Entry 5EXR (X-ray diffraction, 3.60 A resolution); this record covers chains C and D of the 4 polymer chains in the assembly.

Chain C:
Molecule: DNA polymerase alpha catalytic subunit
Source organism: Homo sapiens
Notes: EC 2.7.7.7
UniProtKB: P09884 (DPOLA_HUMAN); residues 335-1462 here = UniProt positions 335-1462
Chain sequence (1128 residues; each row starts with the number of its first residue):
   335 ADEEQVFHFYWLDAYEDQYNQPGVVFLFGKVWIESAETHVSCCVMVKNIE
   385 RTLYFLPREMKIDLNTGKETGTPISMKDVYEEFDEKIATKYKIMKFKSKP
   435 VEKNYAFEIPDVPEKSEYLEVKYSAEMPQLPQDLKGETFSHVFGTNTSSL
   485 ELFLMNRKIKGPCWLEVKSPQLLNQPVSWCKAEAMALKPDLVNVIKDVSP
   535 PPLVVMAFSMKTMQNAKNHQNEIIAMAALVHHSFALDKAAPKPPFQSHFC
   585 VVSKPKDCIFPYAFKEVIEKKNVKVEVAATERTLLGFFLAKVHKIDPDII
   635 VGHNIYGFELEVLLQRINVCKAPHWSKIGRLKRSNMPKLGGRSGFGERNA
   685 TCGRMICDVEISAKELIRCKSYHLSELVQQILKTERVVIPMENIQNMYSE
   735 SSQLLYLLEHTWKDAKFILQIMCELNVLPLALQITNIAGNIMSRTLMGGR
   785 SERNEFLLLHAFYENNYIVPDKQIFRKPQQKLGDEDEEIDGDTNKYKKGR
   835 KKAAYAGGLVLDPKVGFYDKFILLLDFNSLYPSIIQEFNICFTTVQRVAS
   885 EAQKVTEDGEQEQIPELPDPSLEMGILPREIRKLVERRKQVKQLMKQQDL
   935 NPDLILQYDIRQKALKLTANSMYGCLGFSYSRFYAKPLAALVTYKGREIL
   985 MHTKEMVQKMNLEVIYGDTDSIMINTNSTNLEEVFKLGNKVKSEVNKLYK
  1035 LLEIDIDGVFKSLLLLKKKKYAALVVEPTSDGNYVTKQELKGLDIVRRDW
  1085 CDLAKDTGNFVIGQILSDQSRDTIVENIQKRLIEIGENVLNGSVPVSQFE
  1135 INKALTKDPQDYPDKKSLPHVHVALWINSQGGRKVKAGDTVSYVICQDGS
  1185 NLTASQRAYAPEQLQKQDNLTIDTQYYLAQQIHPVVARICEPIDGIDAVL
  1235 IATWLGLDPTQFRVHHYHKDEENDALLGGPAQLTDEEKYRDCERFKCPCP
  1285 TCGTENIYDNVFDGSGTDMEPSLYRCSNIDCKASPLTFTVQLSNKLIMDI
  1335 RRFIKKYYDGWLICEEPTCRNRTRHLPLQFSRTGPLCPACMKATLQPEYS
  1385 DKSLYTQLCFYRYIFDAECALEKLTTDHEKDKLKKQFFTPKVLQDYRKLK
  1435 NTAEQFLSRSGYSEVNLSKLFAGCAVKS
Disordered / not traced: 335-337, 673-679, 809-841, 883-897, 1259-1265, 1457-1462
Differences from the reference sequence: engineered mutation Ala516 (Val in P09884)
Metal / ion sites: Zn2+ site 1: Cys1283, Cys1286, Cys1310, Cys1315; Zn2+ site 2: Cys1348, Cys1353, Cys1371
Reported in the primary citation:
  - conformationally variable residues (order/disorder transition): Pro1243 to His1250, Ala1437 to Ser1442

Chain D:
Molecule: DNA polymerase alpha subunit B
Source organism: Homo sapiens
UniProtKB: Q14181 (DPOA2_HUMAN); numbering as in UniProt (aligned over 2-598)
Chain sequence (597 residues; row label = number of the first residue in the row):
     2 SASAQQLAEELQIFGLDCEEALIEKLVELCVQYGQNEEGMVGELIAFCTS
    52 THKVGLTSEILNSFEHEFLSKRLSKARHSTCKDSGHAGARDIVSIQELIE
   102 VEEEEEILLNSYTTPSKGSQKRAISTPETPLTKRSVSTRSPHQLLSPSSF
   152 SPSATPSQKYNSRSNRGEVVTSFGLAQGVSWSGRGGAGNISLKVLGCPEA
   202 LTGSYKSMFQKLPDIREVLTCKIEELGSELKEHYKIEAFTPLLAPAQEPV
   252 TLLGQIGCDSNGKLNNKSVILEGDREHSSGAQIPVDLSELKEYSLFPGQV
   302 VIMEGINTTGRKLVATKLYEGVPLPFYQPTEEDADFEQSMVLVACGPYTT
   352 SDSITYDPLLDLIAVINHDRPDVCILFGPFLDAKHEQVENCLLTSPFEDI
   402 FKQCLRTIIEGTRSSGSHLVFVPSLRDVHHEPVYPQPPFSYSDLSREDKK
   452 QVQFVSEPCSLSINGVIFGLTSTDLLFHLGAEEISSSSGTSDRFSRILKH
   502 ILTQRSYYPLYPPQEDMAIDYESFYVYAQLPVTPDVLIIPSELRYFVKDV
   552 LGCVCVNPGRLTKGQVGGTFARLYLRRPAADGAERQSPCIAVQVVRI
Disordered / not traced: 2-154
Reported in the primary citation:
  - conformationally variable residues (loop rearrangement): Gly197 to Phe210

How chain C and chain D interact:
Contacting residue pairs - 77 pairs, chain C then chain D:
  Gln548(C) with Thr309(D)
  Asn552(C) with Glu290(D), hydrogen bond
  His553(C) with Gln248(D); Ile307(D); Thr309(D)
  Gln554(C) with Gln248(D)
  Asn555(C) with Gln248(D), hydrogen bond
  Glu645(C) with Ala247(D); Gln248(D), hydrogen bond (side chain-backbone)
  Gln649(C) with Glu249(D), hydrogen bond
  Arg650(C) with Gln248(D)
  Lys1141(C) with Ser269(D), hydrogen bond
  Asp1145(C) with Asn266(D), hydrogen bond (backbone-side chain); Lys268(D), salt bridge; Ser269(D), hydrogen bond (backbone-side chain)
  Pro1147(C) with Ser261(D); Gly263(D); Lys264(D); Ser269(D)
  Asp1148(C) with Ser261(D); Asn262(D), hydrogen bond; Gly263(D)
  Val1324(C) with Thr395(D); Ser396(D); Pro397(D)
  Gln1325(C) with Cys392(D); Leu394(D), hydrogen bond (side chain-backbone); Thr395(D)
  Asn1328(C) with Cys392(D), hydrogen bond; Ser396(D); Phe398(D)
  Lys1329(C) with Cys392(D), hydrogen bond (backbone-side chain)
  Met1332(C) with Ala384(D); Val389(D); Glu390(D); Phe398(D), hydrophobic
  Arg1335(C) with Leu426(D); Val429(D), hydrogen bond (side chain-backbone); His431(D), hydrogen bond (side chain-backbone); Pro433(D)
  Ile1338(C) with Met209(D), hydrophobic
  Tyr1341(C) with Phe210(D); Gln211(D), hydrogen bond (side chain-backbone)
  Tyr1342(C) with Met209(D); Ala519(D), hydrophobic; Ile520(D); Asp521(D)
  Asp1343(C) with Glu516(D)
  Arg1356(C) with Asn262(D)
  Arg1358(C) with Pro513(D), hydrogen bond (side chain-backbone); Pro514(D), hydrogen bond (side chain-backbone); Gln515(D); Glu516(D)
  His1359(C) with Gln256(D), hydrogen bond; Glu273(D), salt bridge; Tyr512(D)
  Leu1360(C) with Ile216(D), hydrophobic; Arg217(D); Tyr512(D), hydrogen bond (backbone-side chain)
  Pro1361(C) with Glu273(D)
  Leu1362(C) with Arg217(D), hydrogen bond (backbone-side chain); Thr221(D); Glu273(D); Gly274(D)
  Gln1363(C) with Ser280(D); Gly281(D), hydrogen bond (side chain-backbone); Ala282(D)
  Phe1364(C) with Arg217(D)
  Pro1372(C) with Gln283(D)
  Pro1381(C) with Leu213(D), hydrophobic
  Asp1385(C) with Phe210(D)
  Arg1443(C) with Lys207(D); Ser208(D)
  Ser1444(C) with Met209(D)
  Gly1445(C) with Met209(D)
  Tyr1446(C) with Lys207(D); Phe210(D), hydrophobic
Interface residues without a listed pair, chain C (43 interface residues in all): Lys672, Ile1331, Leu1346, Thr1357, Leu1388, Lys1453
Interface residues without a listed pair, chain D (59 interface residues in all): Pro214, Leu220, Ile224, Pro246, Cys259, Asp260, Asp428, Glu432, Val434

In short:
43 residues of chain C face 59 of chain D across their interface, with 20 hydrogen bonds and 2 salt bridges.
Polar contacts include Asp1145(C)-Lys268(D), His1359(C)-Glu273(D) and Asn552(C)-Glu290(D). The Zn2+ site 1 is
built by Cys1283(C), Cys1286(C), Cys1310(C) and Cys1315(C). From the paper: conformational variability at
Pro1243(C), Ala1437(C) and Gly197(D).
Chain C is DNA polymerase alpha catalytic subunit and chain D is DNA polymerase alpha subunit B, both from
Homo sapiens; the structure, Crystal structure of human primosome, was determined by X-ray diffraction,
deposited together with 5F0Q and 5F0S.
